3DA9 - chains B and D of the 3 polymer chains in the assembly; structure by X-ray diffraction, 1.80 A resolution.

# Chain B
Name: Thrombin heavy chain
Source organism: Homo sapiens
Notes: EC 3.4.21.5
UniProtKB: P00734 (THRB_HUMAN); the construct has insertions or renumbered stretches relative to UniProt, so the offset changes along the chain: 37-183 = UniProt 364-510; 185-289 = UniProt 518-622
Chain sequence (259 residues; numbered 37 to 289 plus 7 insertion-coded residues; 1 number in that range is skipped by the numbering (no residue carries it; nothing is unmodelled there); the number before each row is that of its first residue; a row labelled like 183A-183G holds insertion residues (183A, then the next letters in order)):
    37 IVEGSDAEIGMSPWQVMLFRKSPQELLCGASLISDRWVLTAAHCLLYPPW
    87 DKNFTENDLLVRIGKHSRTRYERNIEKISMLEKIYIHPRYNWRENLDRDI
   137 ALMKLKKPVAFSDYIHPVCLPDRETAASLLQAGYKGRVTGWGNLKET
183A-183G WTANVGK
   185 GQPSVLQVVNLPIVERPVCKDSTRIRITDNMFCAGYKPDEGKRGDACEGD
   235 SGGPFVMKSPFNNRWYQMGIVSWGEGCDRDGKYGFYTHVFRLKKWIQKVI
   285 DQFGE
Not modelled in the structure: 183A-183G, 289
Cystine bridges: Cys-64/Cys-80, Cys-203/Cys-217, Cys-231/Cys-261
Bound ions: Na+: Arg-263, Lys-266
Residues lining bound ligands: 44U (beta-phenyl-D-phenylalanyl-N-propyl-L-prolinamide): His-79, Tyr-83, Trp-86, Glu-130, Asn-131, Leu-132, Ile-209, Ala-230, Cys-231, Glu-232, Ser-235, Val-255, Ser-256, Trp-257, Gly-258, Glu-259
Curated features (UniProtKB/Swiss-Prot):
  - region: Ala-218 to Val-240 (High affinity receptor-binding region which is also known as the TP508 peptide)
  - active site (Charge relay system): His-79, Asp-135, Ser-235
  - glycosylation: Asn-89 (N-linked (GlcNAc...) (complex) asparagine)

# Chain D
Name: Hirudin peptide
Chain sequence (9 residues; numbered 355 to 363; the number before each row is that of its first residue):
   355 DFEEIPGEY
Modified residues: Tyr-363 (o-phosphotyrosine; PTR)

# Chain B / chain D interface
Contacting residue pairs - 27 pairs, chain B then chain D:
  Phe-55(B) with Phe-356(D), hydrophobic
  Gln-60(B) with Phe-356(D); Glu-357(D); Glu-358(D); Ile-359(D)
  Glu-61(B) with Phe-356(D)
  Leu-62(B) with Phe-356(D)
  Leu-96(B) with Ile-359(D), hydrophobic; Tyr-363(D)
  Arg-98(B) with Ile-359(D)
  Arg-104(B) with Asp-355(D), salt bridge; Phe-356(D)
  Thr-105(B) with Asp-355(D); Phe-356(D); Glu-357(D), hydrogen bond (backbone-backbone)
  Arg-106(B) with Glu-357(D)
  Tyr-107(B) with Glu-357(D), hydrogen bond (backbone-side chain); Glu-358(D); Ile-359(D), hydrophobic; Pro-360(D); Tyr-363(D)
  Glu-112(B) with Tyr-363(D)
  Lys-113(B) with Tyr-363(D)
  Ile-114(B) with Ile-359(D), hydrophobic; Tyr-363(D)
  Met-116(B) with Glu-362(D); Tyr-363(D)
Also at the interface, not in a pair above, chain B (15 interface residues in all): Met-53

# Summary
15 residues of chain B and 8 residues of chain D are in contact, with 2 hydrogen bonds and 1 salt bridge.
Polar pairs include Arg-104(B)/Asp-355(D), Tyr-107(B)/Glu-357(D) and Thr-105(B)/Glu-357(D). Ligands of chain
B: compound 44U. UniProt lists 3 active-site residues on chain B.
Here chain B is Thrombin heavy chain (Homo sapiens) and chain D is Hirudin peptide. Entry 3DA9 (Crystal
structure of thrombin in complex with inhibitor) was determined by X-ray diffraction.
